Entry 4DQR (X-ray diffraction, 1.95 A resolution); this record covers chains A and B of the 3 polymer chains in the assembly.

# Chain A
Name: DNA polymerase
Source organism: Geobacillus kaustophilus
Notes: EC 2.7.7.7
Reference sequence: Q5KWC1 (Q5KWC1_GEOKA); residues 285-876 here correspond to UniProt positions 287-878 (UniProt number = residue number + 2)
Sequence (592 residues; each row starts with the number of its first residue):
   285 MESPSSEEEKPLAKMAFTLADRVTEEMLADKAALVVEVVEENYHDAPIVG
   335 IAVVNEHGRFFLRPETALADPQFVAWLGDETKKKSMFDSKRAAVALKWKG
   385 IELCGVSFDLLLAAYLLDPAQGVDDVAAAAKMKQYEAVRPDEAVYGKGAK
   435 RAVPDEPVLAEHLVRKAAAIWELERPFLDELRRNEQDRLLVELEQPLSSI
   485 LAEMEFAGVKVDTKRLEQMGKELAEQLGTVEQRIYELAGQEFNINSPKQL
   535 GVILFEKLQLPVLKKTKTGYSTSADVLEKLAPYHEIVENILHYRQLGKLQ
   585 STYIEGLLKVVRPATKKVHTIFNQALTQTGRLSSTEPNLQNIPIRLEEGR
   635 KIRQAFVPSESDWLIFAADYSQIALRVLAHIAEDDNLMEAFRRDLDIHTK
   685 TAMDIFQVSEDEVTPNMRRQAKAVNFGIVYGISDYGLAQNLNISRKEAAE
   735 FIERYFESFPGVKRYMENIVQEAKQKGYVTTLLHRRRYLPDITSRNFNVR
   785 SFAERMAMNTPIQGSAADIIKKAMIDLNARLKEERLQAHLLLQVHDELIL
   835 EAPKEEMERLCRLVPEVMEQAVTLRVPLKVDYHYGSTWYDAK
Not modelled in the structure: 285-296
Construct notes: engineered mutation Ala-598 (Asp600 in Q5KWC1), Ala-658 (Glu660 in Q5KWC1), His-823 (Arg825 in Q5KWC1)
Metal / ion sites: Mn2+: Asp-830 (together with CTP)
Small-molecule neighbours: CTP (cytidine-5'-triphosphate): Arg-615, Asp-653, Tyr-654, Ser-655, Gln-656, Ile-657, Ala-658, His-682, Arg-702, Lys-706, Phe-710, Asp-830

# Chain B
Molecule: 9-nt DNA strand
Sequence (9 nucleotides; row label = number of the first residue in the row):
    21 CCTGACTCC
Modified positions: DOC (2',3'-dideoxycytidine-5'-monophosphate) at position 29

# Interface between chain A and chain B
Pairs across the interface - 32 pairs, chain A then chain B:
  Pro-531(A) / DA25(B)  sugar contact
  Thr-550(A) / DG24(B)  hydrogen bond to the phosphate
  Lys-551(A) / DT23(B)  salt bridge to the phosphate
  Lys-551(A) / DG24(B)  phosphate contact
  Thr-552(A) / DT23(B)  phosphate contact
  Thr-552(A) / DG24(B)  hydrogen bond to the phosphate
  Ser-555(A) / DA25(B)  phosphate contact
  Thr-556(A) / DA25(B)  hydrogen bond to the phosphate
  Ser-557(A) / DA25(B)  phosphate contact
  Ala-558(A) / DC26(B)  hydrogen bond to the phosphate
  Leu-575(A) / DC26(B)  phosphate contact
  Arg-578(A) / DA25(B)  hydrogen bond to the phosphate
  Arg-578(A) / DC26(B)  salt bridge to the phosphate
  Gln-579(A) / DC26(B)  phosphate contact
  Gln-579(A) / DT27(B)  phosphate contact
  Lys-582(A) / DC26(B)  base contact
  Tyr-587(A) / DT27(B)  hydrogen bond to the sugar
  Arg-615(A) / DOC_29(B)  hydrogen bond to the base
  Gln-624(A) / DC28(B)  sugar contact
  Asn-625(A) / DT27(B)  hydrogen bond to the base
  Asn-625(A) / DC28(B)  sugar contact
  Ile-626(A) / DC28(B)  sugar contact
  Pro-627(A) / DT27(B)  phosphate contact
  Pro-627(A) / DC28(B)  phosphate contact
  Ile-628(A) / DC28(B)  hydrogen bond to the phosphate
  Ile-628(A) / DOC_29(B)  phosphate contact
  Arg-629(A) / DC28(B)  salt bridge to the phosphate
  Arg-629(A) / DOC_29(B)  salt bridge to the phosphate
  Val-828(A) / DOC_29(B)  sugar contact
  His-829(A) / DOC_29(B)  sugar contact
  Asp-830(A) / DOC_29(B)  sugar contact
  Glu-831(A) / DOC_29(B)  phosphate contact
Also at the interface, not in a pair above, chain A (25 interface residues in all): Tyr-554

# In short
The interface between chain A and chain B involves 25 residues on one side and 7 on the other; the contacts
include 9 hydrogen bonds and 4 salt bridges. Polar pairs include Arg-615(A)/DOC_29(B), Asn-625(A)/DT27(B) and
Tyr-587(A)/DT27(B). Chain A binds CTP.
Chain A is DNA polymerase (Geobacillus kaustophilus) and chain B is a 9-nt DNA strand; the structure, Ternary
complex of Bacillus DNA Polymerase I Large Fragment E658A, DNA duplex, and rCTP (paired with ..., was
determined by X-ray diffraction, deposited together with 4DQI, 4DQP, 4DQQ, 4DQS, 4DS4, 4DS5 and 3 further
entries.
